Entry 7K0K (electron microscopy, 2.60 A resolution); this record covers chains B and C of the 3 polymer chains in the assembly.

== Chain B ==
Name: Serine palmitoyltransferase 2
From: Homo sapiens
Notes: EC 2.3.1.50
UniProtKB: O15270 (SPTC2_HUMAN); residues 1-562 here = UniProt positions 1-562
Amino-acid sequence (562 residues; numbered 1 to 562; the number before each row is that of its first residue):
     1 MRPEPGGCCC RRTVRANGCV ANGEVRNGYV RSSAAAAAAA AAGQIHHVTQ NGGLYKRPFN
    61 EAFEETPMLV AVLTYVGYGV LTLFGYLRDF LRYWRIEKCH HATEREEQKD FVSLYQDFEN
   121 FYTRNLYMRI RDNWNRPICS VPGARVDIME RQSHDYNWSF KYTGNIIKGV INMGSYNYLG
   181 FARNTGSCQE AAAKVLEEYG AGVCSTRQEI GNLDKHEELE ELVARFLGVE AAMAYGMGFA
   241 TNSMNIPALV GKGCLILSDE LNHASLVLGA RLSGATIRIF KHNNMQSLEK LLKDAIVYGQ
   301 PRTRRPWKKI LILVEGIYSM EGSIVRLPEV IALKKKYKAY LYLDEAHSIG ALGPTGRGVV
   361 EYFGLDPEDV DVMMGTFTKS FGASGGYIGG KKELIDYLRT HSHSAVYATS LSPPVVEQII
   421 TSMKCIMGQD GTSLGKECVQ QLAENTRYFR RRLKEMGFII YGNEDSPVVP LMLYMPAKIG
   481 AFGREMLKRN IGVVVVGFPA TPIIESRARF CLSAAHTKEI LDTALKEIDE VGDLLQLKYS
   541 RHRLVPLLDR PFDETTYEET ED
Disordered / not traced: 1-52, 545-562
Modified positions: K379 ((2S)-2-amino-6-[[3-hydroxy-2-methyl-5-(phosphonooxymethyl)pyridin-4-yl]methylideneamino]hexanoic acid; LLP)
Residues lining bound ligands: 3-Dehydrosphinganine (VSD): Y78, Y122, L126, Y127, I130, W134, Y176, H263, H347, K379, P476, I479, V496, G497, F498, P499
UniProt features mapped onto this chain:
  - modified residue: K379 (N6-(pyridoxal phosphate)lysine)
  - natural variant: A182 (A182P: In HSAN1C), R183 (R183W: In HSAN1C), V359 (V359M: In HSAN1C loss of normal activity as measured by reduced formation of sphinganine), G382 (G382V: In HSAN1C), I504 (I504F: In HSAN1C loss of normal activity as measured by reduced formation of sphinganine)
  - mutagenesis: Y122 (Y122A: Decreased catalytic activity with L-serine and palmitoyl-CoA as substrates. Does not affect the negative regulation by OMRDL3 and ceramides), L126 (L126W: Some decrease in catalytic activity with L-serine and palmitoyl-CoA as substrates), I130 (I130W: Loss of catalytic activity with L-serine and palmitoyl-CoA as substrates), W134 (W134A: Loss of catalytic activity with L-serine and palmitoyl-CoA as substrates), Y176 (Y176A: Loss of catalytic activity with L-serine and palmitoyl-CoA as substrates), S258 (S258R: Loss of catalytic activity with L-serine and palmitoyl-CoA as substrates), R302 (R302A: Reduces the dimerization propensity with SPTLC1; reduces the dimerization propensity with SPTLC1; when associated with A-305. Does not impair enzymatic activity ...), R304 (R304A: Reduces the dimerization propensity with SPTLC1; when associated with A-302 and A-304. Does not impair enzymatic activity; when associated with A-302 and A-304), R305 (R305A: Reduces the dimerization propensity with SPTLC1; when associated with A-302 and A-304. Does not impair enzymatic activity; when associated with A-302 and A-304), M320 (M320Q: Decreased catalytic activity with L-serine and palmitoyl-CoA as substrates), T378 (T378A: Decreased catalytic activity with L-serine and palmitoyl-CoA as substrates), K379 (K379A: Loss of catalytic activity with L-serine and palmitoyl-CoA as substrates), 3 further mutagenesis entries in UniProt
Reported in the primary citation:
  - mutagenesis - R302A/R304A/R305A: unchanged catalytic activity
  - disease-associated variants - I504F (proposed by the authors, not directly observed)

== Chain C ==
Name: Serine palmitoyltransferase small subunit A
From: Homo sapiens
UniProtKB: Q969W0 (SPTSA_HUMAN); numbering as in UniProt (aligned over 1-71)
Amino-acid sequence (71 residues; row label = number of the first residue in the row):
     1 MAGMALARAW KQMSWFYYQY LLVTALYMLE PWERTVFNSM LVSIVGMALY TGYVFMPQHI
    61 MAILHYFEIV Q
Disordered / not traced: 1-7, 57-71
UniProt features mapped onto this chain:
  - site: M28 (Within the serine palmitoyltransferase (SPT) complex, defines the length of the acyl chain-binding pocket, determining the acyl-CoA substrate preference)
  - natural variant: T51 (T51I: In SPG90A)
  - mutagenesis: M28 (M28K: Within the serine palmitoyltransferase (SPT) complex, leads to a strong decrease in SPT catalytic activity with L-serine and palmitoyl-CoA as substrates), H59 (H59L: Impaired down-regulation of SPT complex activity by ORMDL3)
Reported in the primary citation:
  - binding site for 3-Dehydrosphinganine: M28
  - specificity-determining residues: M28

== Interface between chain B and chain C ==
Pairs across the interface - 35 pairs, chain B then chain C:
  L73(B) with V23(C), hydrophobic
  G77(B) with A25(C)
  V80(B) with T24(C); F37(C), hydrophobic
  L81(B) with M28(C), hydrophobic; L29(C), hydrophobic
  F84(B) with L29(C), hydrophobic; E33(C); V36(C), hydrophobic; F37(C), hydrophobic
  R88(B) with E30(C), salt bridge; W32(C); E33(C), salt bridge
  L91(B) with W32(C), hydrophobic
  L126(B) with M28(C)
  R129(B) with M28(C); L29(C); E33(C), salt bridge
  I130(B) with M28(C), hydrophobic
  Y156(B) with E30(C); P31(C)
  P476(B) with M28(C)
  A477(B) with L22(C); A25(C), hydrophobic; Y27(C); M28(C), hydrophobic
  A481(B) with L22(C), hydrophobic; Y27(C)
  R484(B) with Y27(C), hydrogen bond
  E485(B) with Y18(C)
  L534(B) with W15(C), hydrogen bond (backbone-side chain); Q19(C), hydrogen bond (backbone-side chain)
  L535(B) with Y18(C)
  Q536(B) with W15(C); Q19(C)
Other interface residues (no listed pair), chain B (24 interface residues in all): L87, M475, K478, G480, D533
Other interface residues (no listed pair), chain C (17 interface residues in all): L21
Interface features reported in the paper:
  - interface residues, chain C: M28(C)

== Overview ==
The interface between chain B and chain C involves 24 residues on one side and 17 on the other; the contacts
include 3 hydrogen bonds and 3 salt bridges. Polar pairs include R88(B)-E30(C), R88(B)-E33(C) and
R129(B)-E33(C). From the paper: a binding site for 3-Dehydrosphinganine at M28(C); R302A/R304A/R305A of chain
B leave catalytic activity unchanged.
Here chain B is Serine palmitoyltransferase 2 and chain C is Serine palmitoyltransferase small subunit A, both
from Homo sapiens. Entry 7K0K (Human serine palmitoyltransferase complex SPTLC1/SPLTC2/ssSPTa, 3KS-bound) was
determined by electron microscopy together with 7K0I, 7K0J, 7K0L, 7K0M, 7K0N, 7K0O, 7K0P and 7K0Q from the
same study.
